Entry 8P4M (electron microscopy, 2.50 A resolution); this record covers chains D and E of the 14 polymer chains in the assembly.

Chain D (and E):
Molecule: Chaperonin GroEL
Organism: Escherichia coli
Notes: EC 5.6.1.7; chain E of this document is another copy of the same molecule, construct and numbering; everything in this record applies to it too
UniProt: P0A6F5 (CH60_ECOLI); numbering as in UniProt (aligned over 1-548)
Sequence (548 residues; each row starts with the number of its first residue):
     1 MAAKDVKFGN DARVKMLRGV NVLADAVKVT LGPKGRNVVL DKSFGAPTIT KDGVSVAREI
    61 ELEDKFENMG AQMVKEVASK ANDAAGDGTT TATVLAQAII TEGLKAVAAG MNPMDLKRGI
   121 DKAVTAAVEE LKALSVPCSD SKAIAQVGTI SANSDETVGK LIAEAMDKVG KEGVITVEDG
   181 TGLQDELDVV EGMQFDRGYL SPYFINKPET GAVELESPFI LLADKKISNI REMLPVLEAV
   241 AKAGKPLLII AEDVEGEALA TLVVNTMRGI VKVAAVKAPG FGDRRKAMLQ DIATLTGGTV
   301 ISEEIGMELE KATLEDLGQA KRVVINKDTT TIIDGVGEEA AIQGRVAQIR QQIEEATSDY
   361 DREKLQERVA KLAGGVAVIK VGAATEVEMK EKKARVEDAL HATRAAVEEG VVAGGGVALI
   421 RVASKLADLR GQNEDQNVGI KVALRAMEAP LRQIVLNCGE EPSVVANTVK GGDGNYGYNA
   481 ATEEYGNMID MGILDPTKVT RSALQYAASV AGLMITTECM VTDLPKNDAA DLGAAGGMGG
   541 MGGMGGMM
Not modelled in the structure: 1, 526-548
Metal / ion sites: K+: T30, K51, T90 (together with ADP); Mg2+: D87 (together with ADP)
Ligand contacts: ADP / beryllium trifluoride: T30, L31, G32, P33, K51, D52, G53, D87, G88, T89, T90, T91, I150, G414, G415, G416, I454, Y478, N479, A480, A481, I493, D495

Interface between chain D and chain E:
Pairs across the interface (51):
  A2(D) - E61(E)  hydrogen bond (backbone-side chain)
  A3(D) - E61(E)
  A3(D) - L62(E)
  A3(D) - E63(E)
  K4(D) - E59(E)
  K4(D) - E61(E)  hydrogen bond (backbone-backbone)
  F8(D) - D25(E)
  F8(D) - A26(E)
  R13(D) - R36(E)
  M69(D) - V39(E)
  M69(D) - D41(E)
  M69(D) - P47(E)  hydrophobic
  Q72(D) - P47(E)
  M73(D) - V39(E)  hydrophobic
  M73(D) - I49(E)  hydrophobic
  E76(D) - A46(E)
  K80(D) - A384(E)
  P113(D) - R36(E)
  M114(D) - G35(E)
  M114(D) - N37(E)
  E304(D) - V263(E)
  I305(D) - Y203(E)  hydrophobic
  I305(D) - V264(E)
  I305(D) - M267(E)  hydrophobic
  G306(D) - V264(E)
  Q348(D) - P208(E)
  Q351(D) - T210(E)
  Y506(D) - A384(E)
  S509(D) - A384(E)
  S509(D) - T385(E)  hydrogen bond
  S509(D) - E388(E)  hydrogen bond
  V510(D) - T385(E)
  L513(D) - V387(E)
  L513(D) - E388(E)
  T516(D) - R36(E)
  T516(D) - N37(E)  hydrogen bond
  T517(D) - N37(E)
  T517(D) - V39(E)
  E518(D) - V29(E)
  E518(D) - R36(E)  salt bridge
  E518(D) - N37(E)  hydrogen bond (backbone-backbone)
  C519(D) - N37(E)
  C519(D) - V38(E)
  C519(D) - V39(E)  hydrogen bond (backbone-backbone)
  M520(D) - V39(E)
  V521(D) - V39(E)  hydrogen bond (backbone-backbone)
  V521(D) - L40(E)
  V521(D) - D41(E)  hydrogen bond (backbone-backbone)
  V521(D) - I60(E)  hydrophobic
  T522(D) - D41(E)  hydrogen bond
  L524(D) - E63(E)
Also at the interface, not in a pair above, chain D (35 interface residues in all): V6, V107, M111, N112, R118, Q505
Also at the interface, not in a pair above, chain E (35 interface residues in all): K34, N153, L183, E209, A260, R268, E391

Overview:
The chain D/chain E interface involves 35 residues from each chain; the contacts include 10 hydrogen bonds and
1 salt bridge. Polar contacts include E518(D)-R36(E), A2(D)-E61(E) and S509(D)-T385(E). Chain D binds ADP /
beryllium trifluoride. The K+ site is built by T30(D), K51(D) and T90(D).
Chain D and chain E are both Chaperonin GroEL (Escherichia coli); the structure, CryoEM structure of a
C7-symmetrical GroEL7-GroES7 cage in presence of ADP-BeFx, was determined by electron microscopy, deposited
together with 8P4N, 8P4O, 8P4R, 8QXS, 8QXT, 8QXU and 8QXV.
